PDB entry 3Q2L | X-ray diffraction, 2.70 A resolution | chains A and B

[Chain A (and B)]
Molecule: Cadherin-1
Organism: Mus musculus
Notes: fragment: E-cadherin EC1-2 fragment, residues 157-369; chain B of this document is another copy of the same molecule, construct and numbering; everything in this record applies to it too
UniProtKB: P09803 (CADH1_MOUSE); residues 1-213 here correspond to UniProt positions 157-369 (UniProt number = residue number + 156)
Chain sequence (213 residues; row label = number of the first residue in the row):
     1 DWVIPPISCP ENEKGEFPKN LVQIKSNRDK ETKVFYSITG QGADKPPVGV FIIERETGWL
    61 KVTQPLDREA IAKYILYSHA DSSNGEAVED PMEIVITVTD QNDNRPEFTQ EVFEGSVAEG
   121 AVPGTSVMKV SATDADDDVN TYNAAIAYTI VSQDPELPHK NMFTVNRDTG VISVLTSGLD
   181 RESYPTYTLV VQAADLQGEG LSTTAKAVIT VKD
Differences from the reference sequence: engineered mutation Asp81 (Val237 in P09803)
Metal / ion sites: Ca2+ site 1: Glu11, Glu69, Asp100, Gln101, Asp103, Asp136; Ca2+ site 2: Glu11, Asp67, Glu69, Asp103; Ca2+ site 3: Asn102, Asn104, Asp134, Asp136, Asn143, Asp195; Ca2+ site 4: Glu119, Asp180
UniProt features mapped onto this chain:
  - binding site (Ca(2+)): Asp103, Asp134
  - glycosylation: Ser126 (O-linked (Man...) serine), Ser131 (O-linked (Man...) serine), Thr204 (O-linked (Man...) threonine)
Reported in the primary citation:
  - self-association interface (contacts with another copy of this molecule): Trp2
  - mutagenesis - L175D: unchanged binding to trans dimer
  - mutagenesis - W2A/K14E: abolished binding to trans dimer
  - mutagenesis - W2A/K14E: abolished binding to liposomes

[How chain A and chain B interact]
Residue-residue contacts - 38 pairs, chain A then chain B:
  Asp1(A) - Lys25(B)
  Asp1(A) - Ser26(B)
  Asp1(A) - Asn27(B)  hydrogen bond (backbone-backbone)
  Asp1(A) - Arg28(B)  salt bridge
  Asp1(A) - Glu89(B)  hydrogen bond (backbone-side chain)
  Trp2(A) - Ile24(B)  hydrophobic
  Trp2(A) - Lys25(B)
  Trp2(A) - Tyr36(B)  hydrophobic
  Trp2(A) - Ser78(B)
  Trp2(A) - His79(B)
  Trp2(A) - Ala80(B)
  Trp2(A) - Glu89(B)
  Trp2(A) - Asp90(B)  hydrogen bond (side chain-backbone)
  Trp2(A) - Met92(B)  hydrophobic
  Val3(A) - Lys25(B)  hydrogen bond (backbone-backbone)
  Val3(A) - Asn27(B)
  Ile4(A) - Pro5(B)  hydrophobic
  Pro5(A) - Ile4(B)
  Pro5(A) - Val22(B)  hydrophobic
  Val22(A) - Pro5(B)  hydrophobic
  Ile24(A) - Trp2(B)  hydrophobic
  Lys25(A) - Trp2(B)
  Lys25(A) - Val3(B)
  Ser26(A) - Asp1(B)
  Asn27(A) - Asp1(B)  hydrogen bond (backbone-backbone)
  Asn27(A) - Val3(B)
  Asn27(A) - Glu93(B)  hydrogen bond
  Arg28(A) - Asp1(B)
  Ser78(A) - Trp2(B)
  His79(A) - Trp2(B)
  Ala80(A) - Trp2(B)  hydrophobic
  Glu89(A) - Asp1(B)  hydrogen bond (side chain-backbone)
  Glu89(A) - Trp2(B)
  Asp90(A) - Trp2(B)  hydrogen bond (backbone-side chain)
  Asp90(A) - Arg28(B)  salt bridge
  Asp90(A) - Asp90(B)
  Met92(A) - Trp2(B)
  Glu93(A) - Asn27(B)
Interface residues without a listed pair, chain A (21 interface residues in all): Tyr36, Tyr77, Pro91
Interface residues without a listed pair, chain B (21 interface residues in all): Gln23, Pro91
The authors on this interface:
  - interface residues, chain A: Trp2(A)

[Summary]
The chain A/chain B interface involves 21 residues from each chain, with 8 hydrogen bonds and 2 salt bridges.
Among the polar pairs are Asp1(A)-Arg28(B), Asp90(A)-Arg28(B) and Asp1(A)-Glu89(B). From UniProt: Ca2+-binding
residues Asp103(A) and Asp134(A) on chain A. The paper reports that W2A/K14E of chain A abolish binding to
trans dimer; the interface residue Trp2(A).
Both chains are Cadherin-1 (Mus musculus). Entry 3Q2L (Mouse E-cadherin EC1-2 V81D mutant) was determined by
X-ray diffraction, deposited together with 3Q2V, 3Q2N and 3Q2W.
